PDB entry 2C7C | electron microscopy, 7.70 A resolution (low resolution: residue-level contacts below are approximate; hydrogen-bond / salt-bridge calls are withheld) | chains A and O of the 21 polymer chains in the assembly

[Chain A]
Protein: 60 kDa chaperonin
From: Escherichia coli
UniProtKB: P0A6F5 (CH60_ECOLI); residues 2-548 here correspond to UniProt positions 1-547 (UniProt number = residue number - 1)
Chain sequence (547 residues; numbered 2 to 548; the number before each row is that of its first residue):
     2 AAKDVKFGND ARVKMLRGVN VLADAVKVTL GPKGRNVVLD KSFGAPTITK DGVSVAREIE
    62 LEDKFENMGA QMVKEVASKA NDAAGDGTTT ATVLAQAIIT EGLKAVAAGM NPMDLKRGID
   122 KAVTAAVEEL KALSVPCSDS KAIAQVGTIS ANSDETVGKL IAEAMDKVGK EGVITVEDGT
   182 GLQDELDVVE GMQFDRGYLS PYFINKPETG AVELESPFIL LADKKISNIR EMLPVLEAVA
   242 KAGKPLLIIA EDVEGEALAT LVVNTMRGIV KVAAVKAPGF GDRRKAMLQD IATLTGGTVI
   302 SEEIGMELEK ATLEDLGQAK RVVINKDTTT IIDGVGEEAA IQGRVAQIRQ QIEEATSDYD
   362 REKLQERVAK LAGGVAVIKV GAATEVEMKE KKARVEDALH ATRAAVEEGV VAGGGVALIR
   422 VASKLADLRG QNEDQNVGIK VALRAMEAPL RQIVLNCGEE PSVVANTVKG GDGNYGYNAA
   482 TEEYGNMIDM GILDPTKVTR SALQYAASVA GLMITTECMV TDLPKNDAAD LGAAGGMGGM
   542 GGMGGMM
Disordered / not traced: 527-548

[Chain O]
Protein: 10 kDa chaperonin molecule: groes, protein CPN10, groes protein
From: Escherichia coli
UniProtKB: P0A6F9 (CH10_ECOLI); numbering as in UniProt (aligned over 1-97)
Chain sequence (97 residues; numbered 1 to 97; the number before each row is that of its first residue):
     1 MNIRPLHDRV IVKRKEVETK SAGGIVLTGS AAAKSTRGEV LAVGNGRILE NGEVKPLDVK
    61 VGDIVIFNDG YGVKSEKIDN EEVLIMSESD ILAIVEA
Disordered / not traced: 1-2, 96-97
Swiss-Prot annotation at these positions:
  - modified residue: Lys34 (N6-succinyllysine)

[How chain A and chain O interact]
Residue-residue contacts - 18 pairs, chain A then chain O:
  Ile230(A) - Thr28(O)
  Leu234(A) - Gly23(O)
  Leu234(A) - Val26(O)
  Leu234(A) - Thr28(O)
  Leu237(A) - Val26(O)
  Glu238(A) - Gly23(O)
  Glu238(A) - Gly24(O)
  Glu238(A) - Ile25(O)
  Glu238(A) - Val26(O)
  Ala241(A) - Val26(O)
  Lys242(A) - Ile25(O)
  Glu257(A) - Ser30(O)
  Thr261(A) - Thr28(O)
  Thr261(A) - Gly29(O)
  Val264(A) - Leu27(O)
  Asn265(A) - Val26(O)
  Asn265(A) - Leu27(O)
  Ile270(A) - Ile25(O)

[Summary]
11 residues of chain A and 8 residues of chain O are in contact.
Here chain A is 60 kDa chaperonin and chain O is 10 kDa chaperonin molecule: groes, protein CPN10, groes
protein, both from Escherichia coli. Entry 2C7C (Fitted coordinates for groel-ATP7-groes cryo-EM complex
(emd-1180)) was determined by electron microscopy together with 2C7D from the same study.
